PDB entry 7ZBT | electron microscopy, 3.30 A resolution | chains L and O of the 16 polymer chains in the assembly

Chain L (and O):
Name: Ribulose bisphosphate carboxylase small subunit
Source organism: Halothiobacillus neapolitanus
Notes: chain O of this document is another copy of the same molecule, construct and numbering; everything in this record applies to it too
UniProtKB: P45686 (RBS_HALNC); residues 1-110 here = UniProt positions 1-110
Sequence (110 residues; row label = number of the first residue in the row):
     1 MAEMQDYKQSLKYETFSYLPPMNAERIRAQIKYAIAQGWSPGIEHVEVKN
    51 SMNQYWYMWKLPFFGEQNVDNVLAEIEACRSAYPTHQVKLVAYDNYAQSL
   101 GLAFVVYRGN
Not modelled in the structure: 1-2

Chain L / chain O interface:
Pairs across the interface - 6 pairs, chain L then chain O:
  Met-58(L) / Asp-6(O)
  Trp-59(L) / Asp-6(O)
  Trp-59(L) / Lys-8(O)
  Tyr-83(L) / Asp-6(O)  hydrogen bond
  Tyr-83(L) / Tyr-7(O)
  Tyr-83(L) / Lys-8(O)
Other interface residues (no listed pair), chain L (6 interface residues in all): Tyr-57, Lys-60, Ala-82
Other interface residues (no listed pair), chain O (5 interface residues in all): Met-4, Gln-9

Overview:
6 residues of chain L and 5 residues of chain O are in contact; the contacts include 1 hydrogen bond. Its one
hydrogen-bonded contact is Tyr-83(L)/Asp-6(O).
Chain L and chain O are both Ribulose bisphosphate carboxylase small subunit (Halothiobacillus neapolitanus);
the structure, Subtomogram averaging of Rubisco from native Halothiobacillus carboxysomes, was determined by
electron microscopy together with 7ZC1 from the same study.
